Entry 6I1P (X-ray diffraction, 3.21 A resolution); this record covers chains 4 and 9 of the 16 polymer chains in the assembly.

[Chain 4]
Name: NADH-quinone oxidoreductase subunit 4
From: Thermus thermophilus HB8
Notes: EC 1.6.5.11
UniProtKB: Q56220 (NQO4_THET8); residue numbers follow UniProt; this construct covers 1-409
Sequence (409 residues; row label = number of the first residue in the row):
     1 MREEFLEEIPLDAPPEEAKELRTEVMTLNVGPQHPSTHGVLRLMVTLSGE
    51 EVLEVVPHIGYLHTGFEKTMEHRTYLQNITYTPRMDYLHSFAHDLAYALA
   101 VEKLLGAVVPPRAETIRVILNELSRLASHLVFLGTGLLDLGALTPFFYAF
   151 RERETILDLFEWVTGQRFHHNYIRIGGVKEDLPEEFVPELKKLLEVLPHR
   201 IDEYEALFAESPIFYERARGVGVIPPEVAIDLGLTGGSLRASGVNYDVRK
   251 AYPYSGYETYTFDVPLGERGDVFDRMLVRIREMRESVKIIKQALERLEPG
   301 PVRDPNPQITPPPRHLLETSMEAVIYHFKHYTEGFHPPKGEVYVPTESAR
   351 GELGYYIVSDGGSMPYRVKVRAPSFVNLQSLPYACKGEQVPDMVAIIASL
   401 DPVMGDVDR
Unresolved in the structure: 1-25
What the authors report for this chain:
  - catalytic residues: His38, Tyr87 (proposed by the authors, not directly observed)

[Chain 9]
Name: NADH-quinone oxidoreductase subunit 9
From: Thermus thermophilus HB8
Notes: EC 1.6.5.11
UniProtKB: Q56224 (NQO9_THET8); residue numbers follow UniProt; this construct covers 1-182
Sequence (182 residues; row label = number of the first residue in the row):
     1 MTLKALAQSLGITLKYLFSKPVTVPYPDAPVALKPRFHGRHVLTRHPNGL
    51 EKCIGCSLCAAACPAYAIYVEPAENDPENPVSAGERYAKVYEINMLRCIF
   101 CGLCEEACPTGAIVLGYDFEMADYEYSDLVYGKEDMLVDVVGTKPQRREA
   151 KRTGKPVKVGYVVPYVRPELEGFKAPTEGGKR
Unresolved in the structure: 1, 182
Ion coordination: 4Fe-4S cluster Fe site 1: Cys53, Cys56, Cys59, Cys108; 4Fe-4S cluster Fe site 2: Cys63, Cys98, Cys101, Cys104
Ligand contacts:
  - 4Fe-4S cluster (SF4), molecule 1: His41, Ala62, Cys63, Pro64, Ile68, Cys98, Ile99, Phe100, Cys101, Gly102, Leu103, Cys104, Leu115
  - 4Fe-4S cluster (SF4), molecule 2: Lys52, Cys53, Ile54, Gly55, Cys56, Ser57, Leu58, Cys59, Val70, Tyr91, Ala107, Cys108, Pro109, Thr110, Ala112, Ile113
Curated features (UniProtKB/Swiss-Prot):
  - binding site ([4Fe-4S] cluster): Cys53, Cys56, Ser57, Cys59, Cys63, Cys98, Ile99, Cys101, Cys104, Cys108

[Chain 4 / chain 9 interface]
Pairs across the interface (52):
  Arg73(4) - Pro64(9)  hydrogen bond (side chain-backbone)
  Gln77(4) - Ala61(9)  hydrogen bond (side chain-backbone)
  Gln77(4) - Cys63(9)  hydrogen bond (side chain-backbone)
  Gln77(4) - Pro64(9)
  Gln77(4) - Tyr66(9)
  Thr80(4) - Pro64(9)
  Thr80(4) - Leu103(9)
  Tyr81(4) - Pro64(9)
  Arg84(4) - Ile99(9)
  Tyr148(4) - Tyr16(9)  hydrophobic
  Arg151(4) - Tyr16(9)
  Glu161(4) - Leu33(9)
  Glu161(4) - Lys34(9)  hydrogen bond (side chain-backbone)
  Glu161(4) - Phe37(9)
  Trp162(4) - Lys34(9)
  Trp162(4) - Pro35(9)
  Trp162(4) - Arg36(9)
  Val163(4) - Arg36(9)
  Thr164(4) - His38(9)  hydrogen bond (backbone-side chain)
  Gly165(4) - Arg36(9)
  Gly165(4) - Phe37(9)
  Gly165(4) - His38(9)  hydrogen bond (backbone-backbone)
  Gln166(4) - His38(9)
  Gln166(4) - Phe100(9)  hydrogen bond (side chain-backbone)
  Asn171(4) - Leu103(9)
  Arg174(4) - Glu106(9)  salt bridge
  Lys179(4) - Gly102(9)
  Lys179(4) - Glu106(9)  salt bridge
  Asp181(4) - Arg36(9)  hydrogen bond (backbone-side chain)
  Pro183(4) - Arg36(9)
  Glu185(4) - Tyr165(9)  hydrogen bond
  Arg200(4) - Tyr16(9)  hydrogen bond
  Glu203(4) - Tyr16(9)
  Leu207(4) - Ile12(9)  hydrophobic
  Glu210(4) - Thr2(9)  hydrogen bond (backbone-side chain)
  Glu210(4) - Ala5(9)
  Ser211(4) - Thr2(9)  hydrogen bond (backbone-side chain)
  Pro212(4) - Thr2(9)
  Pro212(4) - Ala5(9)
  Pro212(4) - Leu6(9)  hydrophobic
  Ile213(4) - Leu6(9)  hydrophobic
  Arg314(4) - Glu105(9)
  Arg314(4) - Glu106(9)  hydrogen bond (side chain-backbone)
  Arg314(4) - Cys108(9)  hydrogen bond (side chain-backbone)
  Leu317(4) - Pro109(9)  hydrophobic
  His327(4) - Ala107(9)  hydrogen bond (side chain-backbone)
  His327(4) - Pro109(9)
  Phe328(4) - Leu58(9)  hydrophobic
  Tyr331(4) - Glu106(9)  hydrogen bond
  Tyr331(4) - Ala107(9)  hydrophobic
  Thr332(4) - Leu58(9)
  Thr332(4) - Ala61(9)
Other interface residues (no listed pair), chain 4 (38 interface residues in all): His72, Leu76, Thr144, Asp158, Glu180, Arg303
Other interface residues (no listed pair), chain 9 (31 interface residues in all): Thr13, Ala32, Ala62, Ala65, Cys101

[In short]
The interface between chain 4 and chain 9 involves 38 residues on one side and 31 on the other, with 16
hydrogen bonds and 2 salt bridges. Polar contacts include Arg174(4)-Glu106(9), Lys179(4)-Glu106(9) and
Arg73(4)-Pro64(9). Ligands of chain 9: 4Fe-4S cluster. The paper reports catalytic residues His38(4) and
Tyr87(4).
Here chain 4 is NADH-quinone oxidoreductase subunit 4 and chain 9 is NADH-quinone oxidoreductase subunit 9,
both from Thermus thermophilus HB8. Entry 6I1P (Respiratory complex I from Thermus thermophilus with bound
NADH) was determined by X-ray diffraction (same publication as 6I0D, 6Q8O, 6Q8W, 6Q8X, 6Y11, 6ZIY and 3
further entries).
